Entry 3X1S (X-ray diffraction, 2.81 A resolution); this record covers chains C and J of the 10 polymer chains in the assembly.

== Chain C ==
Protein: Histone H2A type 1-B/E
From: Homo sapiens
UniProt: P04908 (H2A1B_HUMAN); residues 1-129 here correspond to UniProt positions 2-130 (UniProt number = residue number + 1)
Chain sequence (129 residues; numbered 1 to 129; the number before each row is that of its first residue):
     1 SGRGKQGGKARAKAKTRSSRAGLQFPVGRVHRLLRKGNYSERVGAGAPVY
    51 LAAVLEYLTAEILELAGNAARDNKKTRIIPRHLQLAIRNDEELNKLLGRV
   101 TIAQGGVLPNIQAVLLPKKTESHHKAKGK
Disordered / not traced: 1-13, 119-129
Swiss-Prot annotation at these positions:
  - modified residue: Ser1 (N-acetylserine), Arg3 (Citrulline), Lys5 (N6-(2-hydroxyisobutyryl)lysine), Lys9 (N6-(2-hydroxyisobutyryl)lysine), Lys13 (N6-(beta-hydroxybutyryl)lysine), Lys36 (N6-(2-hydroxyisobutyryl)lysine), Lys74 (N6-(2-hydroxyisobutyryl)lysine), Lys75 (N6-(2-hydroxyisobutyryl)lysine), Lys95 (N6-(2-hydroxyisobutyryl)lysine), Gln104 (N5-methylglutamine), Lys118 (N6-(2-hydroxyisobutyryl)lysine), Lys119 (N6-crotonyllysine), Thr120 (Phosphothreonine), Lys125 (N6-crotonyllysine)
  - cross-link (Glycyl lysine isopeptide (Lys-Gly)): Lys13 (interchain with G-Cter in ubiquitin), Lys15 (interchain with G-Cter in ubiquitin), Lys119 (interchain with G-Cter in ubiquitin)

== Chain J ==
Molecule: 146-nt DNA strand
Sequence (146 nucleotides; numbered 147 to 292; the number before each row is that of its first residue):
   147 ATCAATATCCACCTGCAGATTCTACCAAAAGTGTATTTGGAAACTGCTCC
   197 ATCAAAAGGCATGTTCAGCTGAATTCAGCTGAACATGCCTTTTGATGGAG
   247 CAGTTTCCAAATACACTTTTGGTAGAATCTGCAGGTGGATATTGAT

== Interface between chain C and chain J ==
Residue-residue contacts (15; chain C residue first):
  Thr16(C) - DG267(J)  sugar contact
  Arg29(C) - DG268(J)  hydrogen bond to the phosphate
  Arg29(C) - DT269(J)  salt bridge to the phosphate
  Arg42(C) - DT258(J)  hydrogen bond to the base
  Arg42(C) - DA259(J)  hydrogen bond to the sugar
  Val43(C) - DT258(J)  sugar contact
  Val43(C) - DA259(J)  hydrogen bond to the phosphate
  Gly44(C) - DT258(J)  phosphate contact
  Ala45(C) - DT258(J)  hydrogen bond to the phosphate
  Lys75(C) - DC278(J)  phosphate contact
  Lys75(C) - DA279(J)  phosphate contact
  Thr76(C) - DG277(J)  sugar contact
  Thr76(C) - DC278(J)  hydrogen bond to the phosphate
  Arg77(C) - DG277(J)  hydrogen bond to the sugar
  Arg77(C) - DC278(J)  hydrogen bond to the phosphate
Other interface residues (no listed pair), chain C (12 interface residues in all): Pro26, Glu41, Lys74

== Overview ==
The interface between chain C and chain J involves 12 residues on one side and 8 on the other; the contacts
include 8 hydrogen bonds and 1 salt bridge. Among the polar pairs are Arg42(C)-DT258(J), Arg42(C)-DA259(J) and
Arg77(C)-DG277(J).
Chain C is Histone H2A type 1-B/E (Homo sapiens) and chain J is a 146-nt DNA strand; the structure, Crystal
structure of the nucleosome core particle, was determined by X-ray diffraction (same publication as 3X1T, 3X1U
and 3X1V).
